PDB entry 2Y7H | electron microscopy, 18.00 A resolution (very low resolution: no residue pairs are listed; an interface is given only as per-side residue counts) | chains A and E of the 5 polymer chains in the assembly

Chain A:
Name: Type-1 restriction enzyme ecoki specificity protein
Organism: Escherichia coli
Notes: EC 3.1.21.3
UniProtKB: P05719 (T1SK_ECOLI); residues 1-464 here = UniProt positions 1-464
Chain sequence (464 residues; numbered 1 to 464; the number before each row is that of its first residue):
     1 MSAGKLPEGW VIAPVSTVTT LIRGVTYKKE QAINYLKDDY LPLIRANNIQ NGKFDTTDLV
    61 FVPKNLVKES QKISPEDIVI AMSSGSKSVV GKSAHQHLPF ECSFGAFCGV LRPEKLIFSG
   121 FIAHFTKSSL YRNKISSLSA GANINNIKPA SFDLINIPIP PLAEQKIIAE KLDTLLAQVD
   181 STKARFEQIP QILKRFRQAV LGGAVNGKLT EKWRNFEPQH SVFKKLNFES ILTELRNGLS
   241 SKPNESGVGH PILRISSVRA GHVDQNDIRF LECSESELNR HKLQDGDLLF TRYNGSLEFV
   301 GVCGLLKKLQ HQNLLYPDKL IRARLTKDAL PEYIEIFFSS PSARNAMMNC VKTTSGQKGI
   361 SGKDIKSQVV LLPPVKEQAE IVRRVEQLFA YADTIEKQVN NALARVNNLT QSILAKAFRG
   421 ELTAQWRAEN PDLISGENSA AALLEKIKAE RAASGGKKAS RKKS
What the authors report for this chain:
  - mutagenesis - S139P, G141A, G141V: decreased catalytic activity (citing earlier work)
  - binding site for the 20-nt DNA strand (chain E): Asn145
  - binding site for the 20-nt DNA strand: Gln357

Chain E:
Molecule: 20-nt DNA strand
Sequence (20 nucleotides; numbered 1 to 20; the number before each row is that of its first residue):
     1 GTTGCACGTC GACGTTGAAC

Chain A / chain E interface:
At this resolution (18 A) residue pairs are not listed: 27 residues of chain A and 11 of chain E lie at the interface.

Overview:
27 residues of chain A face 11 of chain E across their interface. From the paper: a binding site for the 20-nt
DNA strand (chain E) at Asn145(A); S139P, G141A and G141V of chain A reduce catalytic activity.
Here chain A is Type-1 restriction enzyme ecoki specificity protein (Escherichia coli) and chain E is a 20-nt
DNA strand. Entry 2Y7H (Atomic model of the DNA-bound methylase complex from the Type I
restriction-modification enzyme EcoKI (M2S1). Based ...) was determined by electron microscopy together with
2Y7C from the same study.
